PDB entry 8P8A | electron microscopy, 3.20 A resolution | chains D and A of the 7 polymer chains in the assembly

# Chain D
Molecule: 5D3(Fab) heavy chain variable domain
From: Mus musculus
Notes: antibody fragment or engineered binder
Amino-acid sequence (160 residues; row label = number of the first residue in the row):
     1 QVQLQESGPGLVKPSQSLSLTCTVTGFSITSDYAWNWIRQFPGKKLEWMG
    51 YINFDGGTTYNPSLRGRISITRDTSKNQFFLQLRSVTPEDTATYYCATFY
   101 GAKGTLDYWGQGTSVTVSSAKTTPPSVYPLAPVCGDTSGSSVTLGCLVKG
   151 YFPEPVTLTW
Unresolved in the structure: 1, 120-160
Cystine bridges: Cys22-Cys96

# Chain A
Molecule: ATP-binding cassette sub-family G member 2
From: Homo sapiens
Notes: EC 7.6.2.2
UniProt: Q9UNQ0 (ABCG2_HUMAN); numbering as in UniProt (aligned over 1-655)
Amino-acid sequence (655 residues; each row starts with the number of its first residue):
     1 MSSSNVEVFIPVSQGNTNGFPATASNDLKAFTEGAVLSFHNICYRVKLKS
    51 GFLPCRKPVEKEILSNINGIMKPGLNAILGPTGGGKSSLLDVLAARKDPS
   101 GLSGDVLINGAPRPANFKCNSGYVVQDDVVMGTLTVRENLQFSAALRLAT
   151 TMTNHEKNERINRVIQELGLDKVADSKVGTQFIRGVSGGERKRTSIGMEL
   201 ITDPSILFLDEPTTGLDSSTANAVLLLLKRMSKQGRTIIFSIHQPRYSIF
   251 KLFDSLTLLASGRLMFHGPAQEALGYFESAGYHCEAYNNPADFFLDIING
   301 DSTAVALNREEDFKATEIIEPSKQDKPLIEKLAEIYVNSSFYKETKAELH
   351 QLSGGEKKKKITVFKEISYTTSFCHQLRWVSKRSFKNLLGNPQASIAQII
   401 VTVVLGLVIGAIYFGLKNDSTGIQNRAGVLFFLTTNQCFSSVSAVELFVV
   451 EKKLFIHEYISGYYRVSSYFLGKLLSDLLPMRMLPSIIFTCIVYFMLGLK
   501 PKADAFFVMMFTLMMVAYSASSMALAIAAGQSVVSVATLLMTICFVFMMI
   551 FSGLLVNLTTIASWLSWLQYFSIPRYGFTALQHNEFLGQNFCPGLNATGN
   601 NPCNYATCTGEEYLVKQGIDLSPWGLWKNHVALACMIVIFLTIAYLKLLF
   651 LKKYS
Unresolved in the structure: 1-32, 47-60, 302-326, 353-368, 655
Cystine bridges: Cys592-Cys608
Covalently attached groups: N-acetylglucosamine (NAG) linked to Asn596
UniProt features mapped onto this chain:
  - binding site (ATP): Gly80 to Ser87, Arg184 to Glu190, Glu211, His243
  - site (Not glycosylated): Asn418, Asn557
  - modified residue: Thr362 (Phosphothreonine)
  - glycosylation: Asn596 (N-linked (GlcNAc...) asparagine)
What the authors report for this chain:
  - conformationally variable residues (order/disorder transition): Ser302 to Val305

# Interface between chain D and chain A
Pairs across the interface - 13 pairs, chain D then chain A:
  Ser31(D) - Asn596(A)  hydrogen bond (backbone-side chain)
  Asp32(D) - Gly594(A)
  Asp32(D) - Asn596(A)  hydrogen bond (side chain-backbone)
  Tyr33(D) - Gly594(A)
  Ala34(D) - Gly594(A)
  Tyr51(D) - Pro593(A)
  Asn53(D) - Pro593(A)
  Asn53(D) - Gly594(A)  hydrogen bond (side chain-backbone)
  Phe54(D) - Leu595(A)
  Phe54(D) - Asn596(A)
  Phe99(D) - Pro593(A)
  Tyr100(D) - Gly594(A)
  Tyr100(D) - Leu595(A)
Interface residues without a listed pair, chain D (11 interface residues in all): Gly101, Ala102
Interface residues without a listed pair, chain A (6 interface residues in all): Asn590, Cys592

# Overview
Chain D and chain A form an interface of 11 and 6 residues respectively; the contacts include 3 hydrogen
bonds. Among the polar pairs are Ser31(D)-Asn596(A), Asp32(D)-Asn596(A) and Asn53(D)-Gly594(A). Covalently
linked N-acetylglucosamine: at Asn596(A). From UniProt: 17 ATP-binding residues on chain A. From the paper:
conformational variability at Ser302(A).
Chain D is 5D3(Fab) heavy chain variable domain (Mus musculus) and chain A is ATP-binding cassette sub-family
G member 2 (Homo sapiens); the structure, Structure of 5D3-Fab and nanobody(Nb17)-bound ABCG2, was determined
by electron microscopy together with 8P8J from the same study.
